PDB entry 4WFT | X-ray diffraction, 1.70 A resolution | chain C

Chain C:
Molecule: tRNA-dihydrouridine(20) synthase [NAD(P)+]-like
Source organism: Homo sapiens
Notes: EC 1.3.1.-
Reference sequence: Q9NX74 (DUS2L_HUMAN); numbering as in UniProt (aligned over 338-450)
Sequence (120 residues; each row starts with the number of its first residue):
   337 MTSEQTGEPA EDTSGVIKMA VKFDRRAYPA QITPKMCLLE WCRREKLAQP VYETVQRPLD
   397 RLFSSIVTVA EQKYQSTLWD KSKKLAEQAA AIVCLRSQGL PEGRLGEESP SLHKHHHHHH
Unresolved in the structure: 337-347, 442-456
Differences from the reference sequence: initiating methionine (337); expression tag (451-456)
Swiss-Prot annotation at these positions:
  - region (Interaction with tRNA): Q367 to K371, K420 to Q424
  - modified residue: S445 (Phosphoserine)
  - mutagenesis: R361 to R362 (Decreased affinity for tRNA), Q367 (Q367A: Mildly decreased affinity for tRNA), K371 (K371A: Strongly decreased affinity for tRNA), M372 (M372A: Mildly decreased affinity for tRNA), R379 (R379A: Mildly decreased affinity for tRNA), R397 (R397A: Mildly decreased affinity for tRNA), K417 (K417A: Mildly decreased affinity for tRNA), K419 (K419A: Decreased affinity for tRNA. Strongly decreased affinity for tRNA; when associated with A-420), K420 (K420A: Decreased affinity for tRNA. Strongly decreased affinity for tRNA; when associated with A-419)

In short:
From UniProt: 10 mutagenesis sites.
Chain C is tRNA-dihydrouridine(20) synthase [NAD(P)+]-like (Homo sapiens); the structure, Crystal structure of
tRNA-dihydrouridine(20) synthase dsRBD domain, was determined by X-ray diffraction (same publication as 4WFS).
